3GJO - chains B and F of the 4 polymer chains in the assembly; structure by X-ray diffraction, 2.50 A resolution.

Chain B:
Protein: Microtubule-associated protein RP/EB family member 1
From: Homo sapiens
Notes: fragment: eb1 c-terminal domain
Reference sequence: Q15691 (MARE1_HUMAN); numbering as in UniProt (aligned over 191-260)
Chain sequence (72 residues; each row starts with the number of its first residue):
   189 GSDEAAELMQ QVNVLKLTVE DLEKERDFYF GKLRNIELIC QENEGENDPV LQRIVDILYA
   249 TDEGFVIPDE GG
Unresolved in the structure: 189-190, 234-235, 257-260
Construct notes: expression tag (189-190)
Curated features (UniProtKB/Swiss-Prot):
  - region: T206 to E211 (Interaction with APC), K220 to I242 (APC-binding), E232 to I255 (Interaction with SKA1)
  - modified residue: K220 (N6-acetyllysine)
  - mutagenesis: K220 (K220R: Abolished acetylation by KAT2B/PCAF, impairing kinetochore-microtubule interactions during mitosis)

Chain F:
Protein: Dystonin
From: Homo sapiens
Notes: fragment: macf2 c-terminal peptide
Reference sequence: Q5TBT1 (Q5TBT1_HUMAN); residues 5468-5497 here correspond to UniProt positions 5428-5457 (UniProt number = residue number - 40)
Chain sequence (30 residues; each row starts with the number of its first residue):
  5468 GSRPSTAKPS KIPTPQRKSP ASKLDKSSKR
Unresolved in the structure: 5468-5474, 5484-5497
What the authors report for this chain:
  - mutagenesis - K5478Q/R5484N/K5485N, I5479N/P5480N: abolished binding to Microtubule-associated protein RP/EB family member 1 (chain B)
  - mutagenesis - K5478Q/R5484N/K5485N, I5479N/P5480N: abolished localization

Chain B / chain F interface:
Contacting residue pairs (26):
  F218(B) - I5479(F)  hydrophobic
  L221(B) - I5479(F)
  R222(B) - P5476(F)
  R222(B) - S5477(F)
  R222(B) - I5479(F)
  E225(B) - S5477(F)  hydrogen bond
  E225(B) - K5478(F)  hydrogen bond (side chain-backbone)
  E225(B) - I5479(F)
  Q229(B) - P5476(F)  hydrogen bond (side chain-backbone)
  L246(B) - P5480(F)
  Y247(B) - K5478(F)
  Y247(B) - I5479(F)
  Y247(B) - P5480(F)
  A248(B) - P5480(F)
  T249(B) - P5480(F)
  G252(B) - P5482(F)
  G252(B) - Q5483(F)
  F253(B) - T5481(F)
  F253(B) - P5482(F)
  V254(B) - P5480(F)
  V254(B) - T5481(F)  hydrogen bond (backbone-backbone)
  I255(B) - K5478(F)
  I255(B) - P5480(F)  hydrophobic
  P256(B) - K5478(F)
  P256(B) - I5479(F)
  P256(B) - T5481(F)
Also at the interface, not in a pair above, chain F (9 interface residues in all): K5475

In short:
14 residues of chain B and 9 residues of chain F are in contact, with 4 hydrogen bonds. Among the polar pairs
are E225(B)-S5477(F), E225(B)-K5478(F) and Q229(B)-P5476(F). From the paper: K5478Q/R5484N/K5485N and
I5479N/P5480N of chain F abolish binding to Microtubule-associated protein RP/EB family member 1 (chain B);
K5478Q/R5484N/K5485N and I5479N/P5480N of chain F abolish localization.
Here chain B is Microtubule-associated protein RP/EB family member 1 and chain F is Dystonin, both from Homo
sapiens. Entry 3GJO (Crystal structure of human EB1 in complex with microtubule Tip localization signal
peptide of MACF) was determined by X-ray diffraction.
